PDB entry 6IWP | X-ray diffraction, 2.40 A resolution | chain A

Chain A:
Molecule: Non-specific lipid-transfer protein
Source organism: Solanum melongena
UniProtKB: A0A247D6Y2 (A0A247D6Y2_SOLME); residues 1-92 here = UniProt positions 1-92
Sequence (92 residues; row label = number of the first residue in the row):
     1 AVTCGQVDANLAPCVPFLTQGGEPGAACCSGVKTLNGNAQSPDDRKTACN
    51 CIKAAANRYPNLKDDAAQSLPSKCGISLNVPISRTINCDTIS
Not modelled in the structure: 1, 92
Cystine bridges: C4-C51, C14-C28, C29-C74, C49-C88

In short:
Chain A is Non-specific lipid-transfer protein (Solanum melongena); the structure, Structural insight into
probable lipid transfer mechanism of non-specific lipid transfer protein via intermediate structures in ...,
was determined by X-ray diffraction together with 6IWM, 6IWN and 6IWO from the same study.
